5GT3 - chains A and J of the 10 polymer chains in the assembly; structure by X-ray diffraction, 2.91 A resolution.

# Chain A
Molecule: Histone H3.1
From: Homo sapiens
UniProt: P68431 (H31_HUMAN); residues 1-135 here correspond to UniProt positions 2-136 (UniProt number = residue number + 1)
Chain sequence (135 residues; each row starts with the number of its first residue):
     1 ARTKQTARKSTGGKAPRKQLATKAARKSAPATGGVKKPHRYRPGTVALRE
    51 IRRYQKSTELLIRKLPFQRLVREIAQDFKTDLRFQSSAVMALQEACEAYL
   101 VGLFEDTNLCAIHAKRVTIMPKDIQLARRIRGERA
Not modelled in the structure: 1-37
Swiss-Prot annotation at these positions:
  - modified residue: Arg2 (Asymmetric dimethylarginine), Thr3 (Phosphothreonine), Lys4 (Allysine), Gln5 (5-glutamyl dopamine), Thr6 (Phosphothreonine), Arg8 (Citrulline), Lys9 (N6,N6,N6-trimethyllysine), Ser10 (ADP-ribosylserine), Thr11 (Phosphothreonine), Lys14 (N6-(2-hydroxyisobutyryl)lysine), Arg17 (Asymmetric dimethylarginine), Lys18 (N6-(2-hydroxyisobutyryl)lysine), Lys23 (N6-(2-hydroxyisobutyryl)lysine), Arg26 (Citrulline), Lys27 (N6,N6,N6-trimethyllysine), Ser28 (ADP-ribosylserine), Lys36 (N6,N6,N6-trimethyllysine), Lys37 (N6-methyllysine), Tyr41 (Phosphotyrosine), Lys56 (N6,N6,N6-trimethyllysine) and 8 more in UniProt
  - lipidation: Lys18 (N6-decanoyllysine)

# Chain J
Molecule: 146-nt DNA strand
From: Homo sapiens
Sequence (146 nucleotides; numbered 147 to 292; the number before each row is that of its first residue):
   147 ATCAATATCCACCTGCAGATTCTACCAAAAGTGTATTTGGAAACTGCTCC
   197 ATCAAAAGGCATGTTCAGCTGAATTCAGCTGAACATGCCTTTTGATGGAG
   247 CAGTTTCCAAATACACTTTTGGTAGAATCTGCAGGTGGATATTGAT
Metal / ion sites: Mn2+ site 1 near DG217 (its only coordinating residue here); Mn2+ site 2 near DG267 (its only coordinating residue here); Mn2+ site 3 near DG280 (its only coordinating residue here)

# How chain A and chain J interact
Residue-residue contacts (26; chain A residue first):
  His39(A) - DT152(J)  phosphate contact
  Arg40(A) - DA229(J)  hydrogen bond to the base
  Arg40(A) - DC230(J)  hydrogen bond to the sugar
  Tyr41(A) - DA153(J)  sugar contact
  Tyr41(A) - DT154(J)  sugar contact
  Tyr41(A) - DA229(J)  sugar contact
  Tyr41(A) - DC230(J)  hydrogen bond to the phosphate
  Pro43(A) - DA228(J)  phosphate contact
  Pro43(A) - DA229(J)  sugar contact
  Gly44(A) - DA228(J)  hydrogen bond to the phosphate
  Gly44(A) - DA229(J)  hydrogen bond to the phosphate
  Thr45(A) - DA229(J)  hydrogen bond to the phosphate
  Val46(A) - DA229(J)  hydrogen bond to the phosphate
  Ala47(A) - DA229(J)  hydrogen bond to the phosphate
  Arg49(A) - DT154(J)  phosphate contact
  Arg49(A) - DC155(J)  salt bridge to the phosphate
  Arg63(A) - DT236(J)  phosphate contact
  Arg63(A) - DT237(J)  salt bridge to the phosphate
  Arg63(A) - DT238(J)  phosphate contact
  Lys64(A) - DT238(J)  hydrogen bond to the phosphate
  Leu65(A) - DT237(J)  phosphate contact
  Leu65(A) - DT238(J)  phosphate contact
  Pro66(A) - DT237(J)  phosphate contact
  Arg69(A) - DT237(J)  salt bridge to the phosphate
  Arg83(A) - DG246(J)  phosphate contact
  Arg83(A) - DC247(J)  phosphate contact
Interface residues without a listed pair, chain A (16 interface residues in all): Arg42

# Overview
Chain A and chain J form an interface of 16 and 12 residues respectively; the contacts include 9 hydrogen
bonds and 3 salt bridges. Polar pairs include Arg40(A)-DA229(J), Arg40(A)-DC230(J) and Tyr41(A)-DC230(J).
Chain A is Histone H3.1 and chain J is a 146-nt DNA strand, both from Homo sapiens; the structure, Crystal
structure of nucleosome particle in the presence of human testis-specific histone variant, hTh2b, was
determined by X-ray diffraction together with 5GSU and 5GT0 from the same study.
